9E7R - chains A and B of the 5 polymer chains in the assembly; structure by electron microscopy, 3.18 A resolution.

# Chain A
Name: Guanine nucleotide-binding protein G(q) subunit alpha chimera
Organism: Homo sapiens
Chain sequence (360 residues; each row starts with the number of its first residue):
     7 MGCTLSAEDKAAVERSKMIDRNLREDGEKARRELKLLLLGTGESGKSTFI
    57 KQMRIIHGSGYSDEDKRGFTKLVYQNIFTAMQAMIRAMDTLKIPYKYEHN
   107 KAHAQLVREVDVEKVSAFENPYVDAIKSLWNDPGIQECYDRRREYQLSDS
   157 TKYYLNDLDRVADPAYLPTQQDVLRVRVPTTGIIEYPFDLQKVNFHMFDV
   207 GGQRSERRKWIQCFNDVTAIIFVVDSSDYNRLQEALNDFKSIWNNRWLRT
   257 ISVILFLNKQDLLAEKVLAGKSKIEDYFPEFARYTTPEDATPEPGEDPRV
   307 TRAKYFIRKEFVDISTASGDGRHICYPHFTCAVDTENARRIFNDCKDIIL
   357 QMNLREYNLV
Not modelled in the structure: 7-11, 57-186, 209-213, 295-300

# Chain B
Name: Guanine nucleotide-binding protein G(I)/G(S)/G(T) subunit beta-1
Organism: Homo sapiens
UniProtKB: P62873 (GBB1_HUMAN); numbering as in UniProt (aligned over 2-340)
Chain sequence (339 residues; row label = number of the first residue in the row):
     2 SELDQLRQEAEQLKNQIRDARKACADATLSQITNNIDPVGRIQMRTRRTL
    52 RGHLAKIYAMHWGTDSRLLVSASQDGKLIIWDSYTTNKVHAIPLRSSWVM
   102 TCAYAPSGNYVACGGLDNICSIYNLKTREGNVRVSRELAGHTGYLSCCRF
   152 LDDNQIVTSSGDTTCALWDIETGQQTTTFTGHTGDVMSLSLAPDTRLFVS
   202 GACDASAKLWDVREGMCRQTFTGHESDINAICFFPNGNAFATGSDDATCR
   252 LFDLRADQELMTYSHDNIICGITSVSFSKSGRLLLAGYDDFNCNVWDALK
   302 ADRAGVLAGHDNRVSCLGVTDDGMAVATGSWDSFLKIWN
Not modelled in the structure: 2-40
Curated features (UniProtKB/Swiss-Prot):
  - modified residue: Ser2 (N-acetylserine), His266 (Phosphohistidine)

# Interface between chain A and chain B
Residue-residue contacts (38; chain A residue first):
  Ala18(A) - Asn88(B)
  Val19(A) - Asn88(B)
  Arg21(A) - Val90(B)  hydrogen bond (side chain-backbone)
  Arg21(A) - His91(B)
  Ser22(A) - Asn88(B)  hydrogen bond
  Ser22(A) - Lys89(B)  hydrogen bond (side chain-backbone)
  Ile25(A) - Lys89(B)
  Ile25(A) - Val90(B)
  Ile25(A) - Ala92(B)  hydrophobic
  Asp26(A) - Lys89(B)  salt bridge
  Leu29(A) - Gly53(B)
  Leu29(A) - Leu55(B)
  Leu29(A) - Ile80(B)  hydrophobic
  Leu29(A) - Lys89(B)
  Leu29(A) - Ala92(B)  hydrophobic
  Asp32(A) - Lys78(B)  salt bridge
  Gly33(A) - Leu55(B)
  Gly188(A) - Asn119(B)
  Ile189(A) - Trp99(B)
  Ile189(A) - Leu117(B)
  Phe204(A) - Trp99(B)  hydrophobic
  Lys215(A) - Met188(B)
  Lys215(A) - Asp228(B)  salt bridge
  Lys215(A) - Asp246(B)  salt bridge
  Trp216(A) - Leu117(B)  hydrophobic
  Gln218(A) - Tyr59(B)
  Cys219(A) - Lys57(B)  hydrogen bond (backbone-side chain)
  Cys219(A) - Tyr59(B)  hydrogen bond
  Cys219(A) - Trp99(B)
  Cys219(A) - Met101(B)  hydrophobic
  Phe220(A) - Trp99(B)  hydrophobic
  Phe220(A) - Leu117(B)  hydrophobic
  Asn221(A) - Lys57(B)
  Asn221(A) - Trp332(B)
  Arg252(A) - Asp246(B)  salt bridge
  Trp253(A) - Asp290(B)
  Trp253(A) - Arg314(B)
  Trp253(A) - Trp332(B)  hydrophobic
Also at the interface, not in a pair above, chain A (25 interface residues in all): Arg30, Lys41, Glu191, Val206, Gly208
Also at the interface, not in a pair above, chain B (27 interface residues in all): Arg52, Gln75, Asp118, Tyr145, Cys204, Asn230

# In short
25 residues of chain A and 27 residues of chain B are in contact; the contacts include 5 hydrogen bonds and 5
salt bridges. Among the polar pairs are Asp26(A)-Lys89(B), Asp32(A)-Lys78(B) and Lys215(A)-Asp228(B).
Chain A is Guanine nucleotide-binding protein G(q) subunit alpha chimera and chain B is Guanine
nucleotide-binding protein G(I)/G(S)/G(T) subunit beta-1, both from Homo sapiens; the structure, CryoEM
structure of PAR2 with GB88, was determined by electron microscopy (same publication as 9D0A and 9D4Z).
